PDB entry 6G99 | solution NMR | chains B and A

== Chain B ==
Name: RNA-binding protein FUS
From: Homo sapiens
UniProt: P35637 (FUS_HUMAN); residues 419-454 here = UniProt positions 419-454
Chain sequence (41 residues; row label = number of the first residue in the row):
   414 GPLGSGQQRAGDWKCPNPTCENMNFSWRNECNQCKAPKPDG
Differences from the reference sequence: expression tag (414-418)
Bound ions: Zn2+: Cys428, Cys433, Cys444, Cys447
Swiss-Prot annotation at these positions:
  - zinc finger: Arg422 to Asp453 (RanBP2-type)
  - natural variant: Pro431 (P431L: In ETM4)
Reported in the primary citation:
  - binding site for the 5-nt RNA strand (chain A): Gln420, Arg422, Asp425, Asn435, Met436, Phe438, Ser439, Trp440, Arg441, Asn445, Gln446
  - conformationally variable residues (order/disorder transition): Gln420 to Arg422
  - mutagenesis - N435A/F438A/R441A: decreased binding to RNA

== Chain A ==
Molecule: 5-nt RNA strand
Sequence (5 nucleotides; numbered 1 to 5; the number before each row is that of its first residue):
     1 UGGUG

== Chain B / chain A interface ==
Pairs across the interface (20):
  Gly417(B) with G5(A), phosphate contact
  Ser418(B) with U4(A), phosphate contact; G5(A), base contact
  Gly419(B) with G5(A), base contact
  Gln420(B) with G2(A), base contact
  Gln421(B) with G2(A), base contact
  Arg422(B) with G2(A), sugar contact
  Asp425(B) with G2(A), base contact
  Asn435(B) with U4(A), base contact
  Met436(B) with G3(A), base contact
  Asn437(B) with G3(A), base contact
  Phe438(B) with G2(A), base contact; G3(A), base contact
  Ser439(B) with G2(A), base contact
  Trp440(B) with U1(A), sugar contact; G2(A), base contact
  Arg441(B) with G3(A), base contact
  Asn445(B) with G3(A), base contact; U4(A), base contact
  Gln446(B) with U4(A), base contact
Other interface residues (no listed pair), chain B (17 interface residues in all): Leu416

== Summary ==
17 residues of chain B face 5 of chain A across their interface. The Zn2+ site is built by Cys428(B),
Cys433(B), Cys444(B) and Cys447(B). The paper reports a binding site for the 5-nt RNA strand (chain A) at
Gln420(B), Arg422(B) and Asp425(B) among others; N435A/F438A/R441A of chain B reduce binding to RNA.
Here chain B is RNA-binding protein FUS (Homo sapiens) and chain A is a 5-nt RNA strand. Entry 6G99 (Solution
structure of FUS-ZnF bound to UGGUG) was determined by solution NMR, deposited together with 6GBM.
